Entry 3O4K (X-ray diffraction, 2.11 A resolution); this record covers chains A and B of the 4 polymer chains in the assembly.

Chain A (and B):
Protein: Peptidoglycan recognition protein 1
Source organism: Camelus dromedarius
Notes: chain B of this document is another copy of the same molecule, construct and numbering; everything in this record applies to it too
Reference sequence: Q9GK12 (PGRP1_CAMDR); residues 1-171 here correspond to UniProt positions 23-193 (UniProt number = residue number + 22)
Amino-acid sequence (171 residues; each row starts with the number of its first residue):
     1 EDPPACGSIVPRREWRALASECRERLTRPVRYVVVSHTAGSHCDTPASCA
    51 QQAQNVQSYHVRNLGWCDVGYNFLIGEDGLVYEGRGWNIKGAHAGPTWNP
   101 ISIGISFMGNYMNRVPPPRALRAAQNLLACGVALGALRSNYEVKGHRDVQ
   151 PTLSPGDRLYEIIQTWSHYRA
Disulfides: Cys6-Cys130, Cys22-Cys67, Cys43-Cys49
Small-molecule neighbours: Lipoteichoic acid (LTC; (2S)-1-({3-O-[2-(acetylamino)-4-amino-2,4,6-trideoxy-beta-D-galactopyranosyl]-alpha-D-glucopyranosyl}oxy)-3-(heptanoyloxy)propan-2-yl (7Z)-pentadec-7-enoate): Arg31, Tyr32, Ser139, Asn140, Glu142, Lys144, Arg170, Ala171
What the authors report for this chain:
  - binding site for Lipoteichoic acid: Cys67

Interface between chain A and chain B:
Contacting residue pairs (36; chain A residue first):
  Gly7(A) - Asn126(B)  hydrogen bond (backbone-side chain)
  Ser8(A) - Arg122(B)  hydrogen bond (side chain-backbone)
  Ser8(A) - Ala123(B)
  Ser8(A) - Asn126(B)  hydrogen bond
  Ile9(A) - Arg122(B)  hydrogen bond (backbone-side chain)
  Val10(A) - Arg122(B)
  Pro11(A) - Arg122(B)
  Glu14(A) - Pro118(B)
  Glu14(A) - Arg122(B)  salt bridge
  Asp44(A) - Pro46(B)
  Thr45(A) - Thr45(B)
  Pro46(A) - Asp44(B)
  Pro46(A) - Asp78(B)
  Pro46(A) - Arg119(B)
  Asp78(A) - Pro46(B)
  Asp78(A) - Leu80(B)
  Gly79(A) - Leu80(B)
  Leu80(A) - Asp78(B)
  Leu80(A) - Gly79(B)
  Leu80(A) - Leu80(B)  hydrophobic
  Leu80(A) - Arg119(B)
  Pro118(A) - Glu14(B)
  Arg119(A) - Pro46(B)
  Arg122(A) - Pro4(B)
  Arg122(A) - Ser8(B)
  Arg122(A) - Ile9(B)  hydrogen bond (side chain-backbone)
  Arg122(A) - Val10(B)
  Arg122(A) - Pro11(B)
  Arg122(A) - Glu14(B)  salt bridge
  Ala123(A) - Ser8(B)
  Gln125(A) - Pro4(B)
  Asn126(A) - Ala5(B)  hydrogen bond (side chain-backbone)
  Asn126(A) - Cys6(B)
  Asn126(A) - Gly7(B)
  Asn126(A) - Ser8(B)  hydrogen bond
  Ser167(A) - Pro3(B)
Also at the interface, not in a pair above, chain A (20 interface residues in all): Cys6

Summary:
20 residues of chain A and 21 residues of chain B are in contact, with 7 hydrogen bonds and 2 salt bridges.
Polar pairs include Glu14(A)-Arg122(B), Gly7(A)-Asn126(B) and Ser8(A)-Arg122(B). Ligands of chain A:
Lipoteichoic acid. From the paper: a binding site for Lipoteichoic acid at Cys67(A).
Both chains are Peptidoglycan recognition protein 1 (Camelus dromedarius). Entry 3O4K (Crystal structure of
the complex of peptidoglycan recognition protein (PGRP-S) and lipoteichoic acid at 2.1 A ...) was determined
by X-ray diffraction (same publication as 3RT4).
